PDB entry 8OYU | electron microscopy, 4.00 A resolution | chains C and E of the 5 polymer chains in the assembly

[Chain C]
Molecule: Spike glycoprotein, Fibritin
Organism: Severe acute respiratory syndrome coronavirus 2
UniProtKB: chimeric construct of P0DTC2, P10104: residues 1-1205 from P0DTC2 (SPIKE_SARS2) positions 1-1205 (same numbers); residues 1208-1234 from P10104 positions 458-484 (UniProt number = residue number - 750)
Amino-acid sequence (1254 residues; numbered 1 to 1254; the number before each row is that of its first residue):
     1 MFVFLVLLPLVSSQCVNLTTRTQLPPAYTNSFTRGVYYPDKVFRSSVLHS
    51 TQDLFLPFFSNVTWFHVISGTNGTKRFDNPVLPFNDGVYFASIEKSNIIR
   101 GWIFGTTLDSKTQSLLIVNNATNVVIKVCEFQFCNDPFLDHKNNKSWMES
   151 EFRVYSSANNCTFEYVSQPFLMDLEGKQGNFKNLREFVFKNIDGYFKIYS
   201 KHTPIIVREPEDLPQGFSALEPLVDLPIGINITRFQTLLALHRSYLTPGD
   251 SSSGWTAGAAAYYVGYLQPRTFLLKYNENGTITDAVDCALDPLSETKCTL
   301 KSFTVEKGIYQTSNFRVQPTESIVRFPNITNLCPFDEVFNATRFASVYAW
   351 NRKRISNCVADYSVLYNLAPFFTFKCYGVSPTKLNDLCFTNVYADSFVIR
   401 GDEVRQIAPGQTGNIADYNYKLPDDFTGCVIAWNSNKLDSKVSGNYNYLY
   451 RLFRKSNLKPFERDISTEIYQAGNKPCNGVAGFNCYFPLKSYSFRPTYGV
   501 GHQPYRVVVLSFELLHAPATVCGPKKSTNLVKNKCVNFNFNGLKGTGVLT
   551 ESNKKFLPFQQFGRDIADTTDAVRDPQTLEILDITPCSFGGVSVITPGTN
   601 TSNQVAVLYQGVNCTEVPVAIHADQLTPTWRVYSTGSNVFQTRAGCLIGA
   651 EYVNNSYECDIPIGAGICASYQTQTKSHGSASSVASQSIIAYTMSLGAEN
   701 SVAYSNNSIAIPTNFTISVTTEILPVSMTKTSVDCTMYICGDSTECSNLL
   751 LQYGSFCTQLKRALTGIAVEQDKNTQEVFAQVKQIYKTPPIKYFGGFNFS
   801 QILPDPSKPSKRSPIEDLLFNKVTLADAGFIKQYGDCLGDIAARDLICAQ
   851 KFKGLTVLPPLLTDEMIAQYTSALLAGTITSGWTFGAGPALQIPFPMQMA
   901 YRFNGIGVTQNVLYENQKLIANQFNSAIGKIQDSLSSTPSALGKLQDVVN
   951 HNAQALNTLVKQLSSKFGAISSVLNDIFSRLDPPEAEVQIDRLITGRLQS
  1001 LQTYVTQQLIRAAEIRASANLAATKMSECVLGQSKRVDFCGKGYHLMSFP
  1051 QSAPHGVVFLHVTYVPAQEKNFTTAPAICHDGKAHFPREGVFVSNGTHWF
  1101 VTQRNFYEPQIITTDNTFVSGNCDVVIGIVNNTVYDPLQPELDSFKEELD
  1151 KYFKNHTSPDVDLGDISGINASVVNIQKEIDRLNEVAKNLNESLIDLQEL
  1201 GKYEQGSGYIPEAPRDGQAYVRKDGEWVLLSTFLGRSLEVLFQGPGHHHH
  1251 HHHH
Unresolved in the structure: 1-18, 147, 246-252, 442-443, 674-685, 839-844, 1145-1254
Construct notes: variant Val67 (Ala in P0DTC2), Ile93 (Thr95 in P0DTC2), Asp140 (Tyr145 in P0DTC2), Ile206 (Asn211 in P0DTC2), Val207 (Leu212 in P0DTC2), Arg208 (Val213 in P0DTC2), Glu209 (Arg214 in P0DTC2), Asp336 (Gly339 in P0DTC2), Leu368 (Ser371 in P0DTC2), Pro370 (Ser373 in P0DTC2), Phe372 (Ser375 in P0DTC2), Asn414 (Lys417 in P0DTC2), Lys437 (Asn440 in P0DTC2), Ser443 (Gly446 in P0DTC2), Asn474 (Ser477 in P0DTC2), Lys475 (Thr478 in P0DTC2), Ala481 (Glu484 in P0DTC2), Lys490 (Gln493 in P0DTC2), Ser493 (Gly496 in P0DTC2), Arg495 (Gln498 in P0DTC2), Tyr498 (Asn501 in P0DTC2), His502 (Tyr505 in P0DTC2), Lys544 (Thr547 in P0DTC2), Gly611 (Asp614 in P0DTC2), Tyr652 (His655 in P0DTC2), Lys676 (Asn679 in P0DTC2), His678 (Pro681 in P0DTC2), Lys761 (Asn764 in P0DTC2), Tyr793 (Asp796 in P0DTC2), Lys853 (Asn856 in P0DTC2), His951 (Gln954 in P0DTC2), Lys966 (Asn969 in P0DTC2), Phe978 (Leu981 in P0DTC2); insertion (210-211); engineered mutation Gly679 (Arg682 in P0DTC2), Ser680 (Arg683 in P0DTC2), Ser682 (Arg685 in P0DTC2), Pro814 (Phe817 in P0DTC2), Pro889 (Ala892 in P0DTC2), Pro896 (Ala899 in P0DTC2), Pro939 (Ala942 in P0DTC2), Pro983 (Lys986 in P0DTC2), Pro984 (Val987 in P0DTC2), Leu1229 (Phe479 in P10104); linker (1206-1207); expression tag (1235-1254)
Curated features (UniProtKB/Swiss-Prot):
  - glycosylation (N-linked (GlcNAc...) asparagine): Asn17 (complex), Asn61 (hybrid), Asn331 (complex), Asn603 (hybrid)
Cystine bridges: Cys129-Cys161, Cys288-Cys298, Cys333-Cys358, Cys376-Cys429, Cys388-Cys522, Cys477-Cys485, Cys535-Cys587, Cys614-Cys646, Cys659-Cys668, Cys735-Cys757, Cys740-Cys746, Cys837-Cys848, Cys1029-Cys1040, Cys1079-Cys1123
Covalently attached groups: N-acetylglucosamine (NAG) linked to Asn61, Asn279, Asn600, Asn613, Asn654, Asn706, Asn714, Asn798, Asn1071, Asn1095, Asn1131
Residues lining bound ligands: N-acetylglucosamine (NAG; 2-acetamido-2-deoxy-beta-D-glucopyranose): Ile791, Tyr793, Phe794, Gly795, Pro896

[Chain E]
Molecule: H6 nanobody
Organism: Lama glama
Notes: antibody fragment or engineered binder
Amino-acid sequence (126 residues; row label = number of the first residue in the row):
     2 QVQLVESGGGLVQPGGSLTLSCVASESSLAPYRVAWFRQAPGKEREGVSC
    52 ISRDAHPTSTYYTASVKGRFTMSRDNAKNTVYLQMNSLKPSDTAVYYCAT
   102 DLGGYCSDSNYPRAWWGQGTQVTVSS
Cystine bridges: Cys23-Cys99, Cys51-Cys107

[How chain C and chain E interact]
Pairs across the interface (9):
  Thr412(C) - Arg54(E)  hydrogen bond
  Thr412(C) - Tyr106(E)  hydrogen bond (backbone-side chain)
  Asp417(C) - Tyr106(E)
  Tyr418(C) - Gly104(E)
  Tyr418(C) - Gly105(E)
  Leu452(C) - Asn111(E)
  Phe453(C) - Asn111(E)
  Asn484(C) - Arg114(E)
  Tyr486(C) - Arg114(E)
Interface residues without a listed pair, chain C (9 interface residues in all): Gly413, Tyr470
Interface residues without a listed pair, chain E (8 interface residues in all): Leu103, Trp117

[Overview]
The interface between chain C and chain E involves 9 residues on one side and 8 on the other; the contacts
include 2 hydrogen bonds. Polar contacts include Thr412(C)-Arg54(E) and Thr412(C)-Tyr106(E). Chain C binds
N-acetylglucosamine.
Chain C is Spike glycoprotein, Fibritin (Severe acute respiratory syndrome coronavirus 2) and chain E is H6
nanobody (Lama glama); the structure, Stabilised BA.1 SARS-CoV-2 spike with H6 nanobodies in '2 up 1 down' RBD
conformation, was determined by electron microscopy, deposited together with 8OYT, 8OWT, 8OWV and 8OWW.
